7DDQ - chains M and H of the 34 polymer chains in the assembly; structure by electron microscopy, 2.84 A resolution.

Chain M:
Name: Reaction center protein M chain
Source organism: Rhodobacter veldkampii DSM 11550
Reference sequence: A0A2T4JIN0 (A0A2T4JIN0_9RHOB); numbering as in UniProt (aligned over 1-308)
Sequence (308 residues; numbered 1 to 308; the number before each row is that of its first residue):
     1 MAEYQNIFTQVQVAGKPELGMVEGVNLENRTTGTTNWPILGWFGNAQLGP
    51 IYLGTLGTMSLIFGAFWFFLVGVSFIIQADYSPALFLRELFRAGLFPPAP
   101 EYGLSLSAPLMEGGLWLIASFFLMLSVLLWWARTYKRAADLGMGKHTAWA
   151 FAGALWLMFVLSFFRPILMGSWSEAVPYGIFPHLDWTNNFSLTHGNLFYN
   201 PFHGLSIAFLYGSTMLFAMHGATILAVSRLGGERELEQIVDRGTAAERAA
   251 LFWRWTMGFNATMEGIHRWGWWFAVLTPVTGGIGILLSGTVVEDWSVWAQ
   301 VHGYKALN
Disordered / not traced: 1-2, 308
Ion coordination: Fe ion: His-220, Glu-235, His-267 (shared with 2 residues of chain L)
Ligand contacts:
  - 1,2-Distearoyl-sn-glycerophosphoethanolamine (3PE), molecule 1: Gly-144, Lys-145, His-146, Trp-149, Ala-152, Gly-153, Trp-156, Arg-268, Trp-271, Trp-272, Val-275, Val-279, Ile-283
  - 1,2-Distearoyl-sn-glycerophosphoethanolamine (3PE), molecule 2: Ala-208, Phe-209, Arg-254, Met-257, Gly-258, Phe-259, Trp-269, Phe-273
  - bacteriochlorophyll a (BCL), molecule 1: Trp-67, Phe-68, Leu-90, Phe-91, Met-158, Leu-161, Val-176, Ile-180, His-183, Leu-184, Trp-186, Thr-187
  - bacteriochlorophyll a (BCL), molecule 2: Leu-123, Val-127, Phe-151, Ala-154, Leu-155, Leu-157, Met-158, Leu-161, Trp-186, Thr-187, Asn-188, Phe-190, Ser-191, Asn-196, Leu-197, Phe-198, His-203, Ser-206, Ile-207, Leu-210, Tyr-211, Thr-277, Pro-278, Gly-281, Gly-282, Ile-285
  - bacteriochlorophyll a (BCL), molecule 3: Thr-187, Phe-198, Leu-210, Tyr-211
  - bacteriochlorophyll a (BCL), molecule 4: Phe-198, His-203, Gly-204, Ile-207, Ala-208, Tyr-211, Gly-212, Met-215, Phe-273
  - bacteriopheophytin a (BPH), molecule 1: Thr-31, Gly-33, Leu-48, Gly-49, Pro-50, Ile-51, Leu-61, Trp-130
  - bacteriopheophytin a (BPH), molecule 2: Ser-60, Gly-64, Ala-65, Trp-67, Phe-68, Phe-69, Leu-123, Ser-126, Val-127, Trp-130, Thr-134, Thr-147, Ala-150, Phe-151, Ala-154, Ala-274, Val-275, Pro-278
  - bacteriopheophytin a (BPH), molecule 3: Tyr-211, Thr-214, Met-215, Ala-218, Met-219, Trp-253, Thr-256, Met-257
  - spheroidene (SPO): Trp-67, Phe-68, Phe-69, Val-71, Gly-72, Val-73, Phe-75, Ile-76, Phe-86, Leu-106, Trp-116, Leu-117, Ser-120, Phe-121, Leu-123, Met-124, Met-158, Phe-159, Leu-161, Ser-162, Phe-163, Trp-172, Val-176, Pro-177, Tyr-178, Gly-179, Ile-180, His-183
  - ubiquinone-10 (U10), molecule 1: Leu-87, Arg-88, Glu-89, Leu-90, Phe-91, Phe-181
  - ubiquinone-10 (U10), molecule 2: Met-215, Leu-216, Met-219, His-220, Thr-223, Ile-224, Ala-246, Ala-249, Ala-250, Trp-253, Met-257, Phe-259, Asn-260, Ala-261, Thr-262, Met-263, Ile-266, Trp-269, Phe-273
What the authors report for this chain:
  - binding site for ubiquinone-10: His-220, Ala-261

Chain H:
Name: Photosynthetic reaction center subunit H
Source organism: Rhodobacter veldkampii DSM 11550
Reference sequence: A0A2T4JIP4 (A0A2T4JIP4_9RHOB); residue numbers follow UniProt; this construct covers 1-252
Sequence (252 residues; each row starts with the number of its first residue):
     1 MVGVNFFGDFDLASLAIWSFWLFFALLVYYLQTENMREGYPLENEDGGPA
    51 VNQGPFPLPSQKTFKLPHGRGEVTVPDYKKEARDVALARTAVNDGFPHAP
   101 TGNPMLDGVGPASWAPRRDIPELDGHGHAKVVPMSVASAFFVSAGRDPRG
   151 LPVIANDMKTVGTVTEMWVDVAEHMVRYLEVDLASGGKCLVPMTMAIIKK
   201 HAVVVQSISSAAFASVPQTKSMTEISMLEEEKICAYFAGGTMYCADAKPK
   251 LF
Disordered / not traced: 251-252
Ligand contacts:
  - 1,2-Distearoyl-sn-glycerophosphoethanolamine (3PE), molecule 1: Ser-19, Leu-22, Phe-23, Leu-26, Leu-27, Tyr-30
  - 1,2-Distearoyl-sn-glycerophosphoethanolamine (3PE), molecule 2: Trp-21, Phe-24, Val-28, Gln-32, Met-36, Tyr-40, Gln-53, Gly-54, Pro-55, Phe-56
What the authors report for this chain:
  - binding site for 1,2-Distearoyl-sn-glycerophosphoethanolamine: Phe-56

How chain M and chain H interact:
Residue-residue contacts - 122 pairs, chain M then chain H:
  Glu-3(M) with Thr-194(H); Met-195(H); Ile-197(H); Gln-206(H)
  Tyr-4(M) with Met-193(H); Thr-194(H); Ala-196(H); Ile-197(H)
  Asn-6(M) with Thr-194(H)
  Gln-10(M) with Gly-145(H); Met-193(H); Ala-196(H), hydrogen bond (side chain-backbone); Ile-197(H); Ile-198(H), hydrogen bond (side chain-backbone)
  Val-11(M) with Val-142(H), hydrophobic; Ala-144(H); Arg-146(H); Met-193(H), hydrophobic
  Gln-12(M) with Val-142(H); Ser-143(H), hydrogen bond (backbone-backbone); Ala-144(H), hydrogen bond (backbone-backbone)
  Val-13(M) with Met-134(H), hydrophobic; Phe-140(H), hydrophobic; Phe-141(H); Ser-143(H); Val-169(H), hydrophobic; His-174(H); Met-175(H)
  Ala-14(M) with Ala-139(H); Phe-140(H); Phe-141(H), hydrogen bond (backbone-backbone); Ser-143(H), hydrogen bond (backbone-side chain)
  Gly-15(M) with Ala-139(H); Phe-140(H); His-174(H)
  Lys-16(M) with His-174(H), hydrogen bond (backbone-side chain)
  Glu-18(M) with His-126(H)
  Met-21(M) with Gly-125(H); His-126(H)
  Trp-42(M) with Ala-144(H), hydrophobic; Gly-145(H)
  Asn-45(M) with Glu-173(H)
  Pro-201(M) with Ile-17(H), hydrophobic
  Phe-202(M) with Ala-16(H); Ile-17(H)
  Leu-205(M) with Ile-17(H), hydrophobic; Phe-20(H), hydrophobic; Trp-21(H), hydrophobic
  Phe-209(M) with Phe-20(H), hydrophobic; Phe-24(H), hydrophobic
  Ser-228(M) with Thr-194(H)
  Arg-229(M) with Thr-194(H); Met-195(H); Cys-234(H), hydrogen bond (backbone-side chain); Thr-241(H)
  Leu-230(M) with Cys-234(H); Ala-235(H)
  Glu-233(M) with Arg-177(H), salt bridge
  Arg-234(M) with Glu-122(H), salt bridge; Val-131(H); Arg-177(H); Glu-230(H), salt bridge
  Glu-237(M) with Arg-117(H), hydrogen bond (backbone-side chain); Arg-118(H), salt bridge; Glu-122(H); Met-227(H)
  Gln-238(M) with Arg-117(H), hydrogen bond
  Ile-239(M) with Glu-38(H); Phe-64(H), hydrophobic
  Val-240(M) with Phe-64(H), hydrophobic; Leu-66(H), hydrophobic; Val-73(H)
  Asp-241(M) with Arg-117(H), hydrogen bond (backbone-side chain); Arg-118(H), salt bridge
  Arg-242(M) with Glu-38(H), salt bridge; Ala-115(H); Arg-117(H)
  Gly-243(M) with Ala-115(H); Arg-117(H); Glu-231(H)
  Thr-244(M) with Ser-113(H); Trp-114(H); Ala-115(H); Glu-231(H), hydrogen bond
  Glu-247(M) with Ala-115(H)
  Arg-248(M) with Pro-111(H), hydrogen bond (side chain-backbone); Ala-112(H); Ser-113(H), hydrogen bond (side chain-backbone); Ala-235(H); Ala-238(H)
  Arg-254(M) with Tyr-40(H); Leu-42(H)
  Phe-259(M) with Gln-32(H)
  Ala-261(M) with Asn-35(H)
  Thr-262(M) with Asn-35(H); Glu-38(H)
  Gly-265(M) with Asn-35(H)
  Ile-266(M) with Asn-35(H)
  Arg-268(M) with Tyr-30(H); Leu-31(H); Glu-34(H), salt bridge; Lys-62(H)
  Trp-269(M) with Leu-31(H), hydrophobic; Asn-35(H), hydrogen bond
  Trp-272(M) with Phe-23(H), hydrophobic; Leu-27(H)
  Leu-276(M) with Leu-27(H), hydrophobic
  Thr-280(M) with Phe-20(H)
  Gly-289(M) with Val-2(H)
  Thr-290(M) with Met-1(H), hydrogen bond (backbone-backbone); Val-2(H)
  Val-291(M) with Met-1(H); Val-2(H); Ala-13(H)
  Val-292(M) with Ala-13(H), hydrophobic
  Glu-293(M) with Val-2(H)
  Trp-298(M) with Asp-11(H), hydrogen bond; Ala-13(H), hydrophobic; Ser-14(H)
  Val-301(M) with Asp-9(H)
  His-302(M) with Asp-9(H), hydrogen bond (side chain-backbone); Ser-14(H), hydrogen bond
Interface residues without a listed pair, chain M (59 interface residues in all): Pro-38, Leu-236, Ala-245, Asn-260, Glu-264, Leu-287, Trp-295
Interface residues without a listed pair, chain H (78 interface residues in all): Gly-3, Leu-12, Gly-39, Arg-70, Glu-81, Gly-110, Lys-130, Asp-147, Pro-148, Met-167, Val-176, Tyr-178, Pro-192, Ser-207

Overview:
59 residues of chain M face 78 of chain H across their interface; the contacts include 19 hydrogen bonds and 7
salt bridges. Among the polar pairs are Glu-233(M)/Arg-177(H), Arg-234(M)/Glu-122(H) and
Arg-234(M)/Glu-230(H). The paper reports a binding site for ubiquinone-10 at His-220(M) and Ala-261(M); a
binding site for 1,2-Distearoyl-sn-glycerophosphoethanolamine at Phe-56(H).
Here chain M is Reaction center protein M chain and chain H is Photosynthetic reaction center subunit H, both
from Rhodobacter veldkampii DSM 11550. Entry 7DDQ (Structure of RC-LH1-PufX from Rhodobacter veldkampii) was
determined by electron microscopy.
